Entry 8A6T (electron microscopy, 3.10 A resolution); this record covers chains E and F of the 6 polymer chains in the assembly.

# Chain E
Protein: Electron bifurcating hydrogenase subunit HydB
Source organism: Thermoanaerobacter kivui
Notes: EC 1.12.1.3
UniProt: A0A097ATG4 (A0A097ATG4_THEKI); residue numbers follow UniProt; this construct covers 1-630
Sequence (630 residues; row label = number of the first residue in the row):
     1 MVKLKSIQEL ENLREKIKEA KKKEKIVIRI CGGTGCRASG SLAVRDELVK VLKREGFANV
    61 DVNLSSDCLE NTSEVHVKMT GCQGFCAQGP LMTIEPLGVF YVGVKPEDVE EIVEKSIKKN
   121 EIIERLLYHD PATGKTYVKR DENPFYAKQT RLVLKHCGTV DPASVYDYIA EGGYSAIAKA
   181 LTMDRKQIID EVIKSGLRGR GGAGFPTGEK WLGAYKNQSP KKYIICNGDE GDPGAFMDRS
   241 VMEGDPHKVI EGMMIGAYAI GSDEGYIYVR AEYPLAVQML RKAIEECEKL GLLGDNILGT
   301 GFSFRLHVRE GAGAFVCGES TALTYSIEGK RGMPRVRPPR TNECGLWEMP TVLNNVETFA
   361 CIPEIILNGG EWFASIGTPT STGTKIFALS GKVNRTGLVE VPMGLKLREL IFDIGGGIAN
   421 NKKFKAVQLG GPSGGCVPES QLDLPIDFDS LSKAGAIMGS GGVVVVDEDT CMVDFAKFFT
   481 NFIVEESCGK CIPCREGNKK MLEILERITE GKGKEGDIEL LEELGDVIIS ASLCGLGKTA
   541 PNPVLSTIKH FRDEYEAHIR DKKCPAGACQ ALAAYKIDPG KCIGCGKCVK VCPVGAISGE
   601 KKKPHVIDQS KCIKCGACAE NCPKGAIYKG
Bound ions: 2Fe-2S cluster Fe: C31, C36, C82, C86; Zn2+: C471, H558, C564, C569; 4Fe-4S cluster Fe site 1: C488, C491, C494, C534; 4Fe-4S cluster Fe site 2: C582, C585, C622; 4Fe-4S cluster Fe site 3: C592, C612, C618
Residues lining bound ligands:
  - 2Fe-2S cluster (FES): C31, G33, T34, G35, C36, C82, Q83, G84, F85, C86, L91
  - FMN (flavin mononucleotide): G199, R200, G201, K210, N227, D229, E230, G231, F315, G318, E319, S320, L353, N354, N355, T358, G535, L536
  - NADP (NAP; NADP nicotinamide-adenine-dinucleotide phosphate): G201, G202, A203, F205, K210, D232, F315, E319, S320, T321, R337, R340, T341, N342, S433, I457, S460, G535, T539
  - 4Fe-4S cluster (SF4), molecule 1: V316, P334, S487, C488, G489, K490, C491, C494, R495, S532, L533, C534, L536, G537
  - 4Fe-4S cluster (SF4), molecule 2: Y575, C588, C592, V594, A596, I597, I607, C612, I613, K614, C615, G616, A617, C618
  - 4Fe-4S cluster (SF4), molecule 3: I577, D578, K581, C582, I583, G584, C585, G586, C588, H605, C622, K624, G625, A626, I627

# Chain F
Protein: Electron bifurcating hydrogenase subunit HydC
Source organism: Thermoanaerobacter kivui
Notes: EC 1.12.1.3
UniProt: A0A097ATI0 (A0A097ATI0_THEKI); residue numbers follow UniProt; this construct covers 1-170
Sequence (170 residues; each row starts with the number of its first residue):
     1 MCNCCCKGSK DPRFEKVDEI LSKLANERGA LIAILQHVQH EFGYLPEDVI FYIASKTGIP
    61 ASKIYGVATF YAQFHLKPRG KYVIRVCLGT ACHVKGANKI LAEFEKQLGI KAGETTSDLK
   121 FTLERVGCLG ACGLAPTVMV NEKTYGKMTP EKVSEVLKEY SDVEAAASAQ
Disordered / not traced: 1-10, 162-170
Bound ions: 2Fe-2S cluster Fe: C87, C92, C128, C132
Residues lining bound ligands: 2Fe-2S cluster (FES): C87, G89, T90, A91, C92, C128, L129, A131, C132

# How chain E and chain F interact
Residue-residue contacts (39):
  T34(E) with G130(F)
  A38(E) with T144(F)
  P233(E) with T90(F); C128(F), hydrophobic
  G234(E) with T90(F); C128(F), hydrogen bond (backbone-side chain)
  F236(E) with C132(F), hydrophobic
  R239(E) with C128(F); L129(F); G130(F)
  A271(E) with Q36(F)
  E272(E) with G127(F)
  R309(E) with E27(F), salt bridge; R28(F), hydrogen bond (side chain-backbone); G29(F), hydrogen bond (side chain-backbone)
  E310(E) with Q36(F)
  G311(E) with Q36(F)
  A312(E) with I32(F), hydrophobic; Y71(F); Q73(F)
  A314(E) with Y71(F)
  C317(E) with Y71(F), hydrophobic
  S326(E) with I32(F); Y71(F)
  I327(E) with G29(F)
  E328(E) with G29(F)
  G329(E) with L31(F); K63(F)
  K330(E) with Y71(F)
  R331(E) with G66(F), hydrogen bond (side chain-backbone); F70(F)
  G332(E) with F70(F)
  W347(E) with R28(F)
  S390(E) with A91(F)
  K392(E) with V94(F)
  V464(E) with T90(F)
  T470(E) with V94(F)
  D474(E) with H93(F), salt bridge
  F478(E) with H93(F)
Interface residues without a listed pair, chain E (35 interface residues in all): G35, G391, T396, V466, F479, E485, C488
Interface residues without a listed pair, chain F (31 interface residues in all): A30, V67, F74, L88, G89, K95, R125, V126, A131, G133

# Summary
35 residues of chain E face 31 of chain F across their interface, with 4 hydrogen bonds and 2 salt bridges.
Among the polar pairs are R309(E)-E27(F), D474(E)-H93(F) and G234(E)-C128(F). Chain E binds flavin
mononucleotide, 3 copies of 4Fe-4S cluster, 2Fe-2S cluster and NADP.
Here chain E is Electron bifurcating hydrogenase subunit HydB and chain F is Electron bifurcating hydrogenase
subunit HydC, both from Thermoanaerobacter kivui. Entry 8A6T (Cryo-EM structure of the electron bifurcating
Fe-Fe hydrogenase HydABC complex from Thermoanaerobacter kivui in the reduced ...) was determined by electron
microscopy, deposited together with 7Q4V, 8A5E, 7Q4W and 8BEW.
